PDB entry 3T3M | X-ray diffraction, 2.60 A resolution | chains H and L of the 4 polymer chains in the assembly

Chain H:
Name: Monoclonal antibody 10E5 heavy chain
Organism: Mus musculus
Notes: antibody fragment or engineered binder
Sequence (221 residues; numbered 1 to 221; the number before each row is that of its first residue):
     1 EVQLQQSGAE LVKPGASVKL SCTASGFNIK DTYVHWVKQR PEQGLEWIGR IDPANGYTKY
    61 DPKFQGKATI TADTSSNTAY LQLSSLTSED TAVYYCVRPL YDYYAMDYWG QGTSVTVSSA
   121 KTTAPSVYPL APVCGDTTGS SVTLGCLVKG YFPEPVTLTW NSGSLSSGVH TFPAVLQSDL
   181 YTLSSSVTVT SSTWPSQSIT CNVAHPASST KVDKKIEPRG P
Not modelled in the structure: 135-137, 220-221
Cystine bridges: Cys22-Cys96, Cys146-Cys201

Chain L:
Name: Monoclonal antibody 10E5 light chain
Organism: Mus musculus
Notes: antibody fragment or engineered binder
Sequence (214 residues; row label = number of the first residue in the row):
     1 DILMTQSPSS MSVSLGDTVS ITCHASQGIS SNIGWLQQKP GKSFMGLIYY GTNLVDGVPS
    61 RFSGSGSGAD YSLTISSLDS EDFADYYCVQ YAQLPYTFGG GTKLEIKRAD AAPTVSIFPP
   121 SSEQLTSGGA SVVCFLNNFY PKDINVKWKI DGSERQNGVL NSWTDQDSKD STYSMSSTLT
   181 LTKDEYERHN SYTCEATHKT STSPIVKSFN RNEC
Cystine bridges: Cys23-Cys88, Cys134-Cys194

How chain H and chain L interact:
Inter-chain disulfides: Cys134(H)-Cys214(L)
Pairs across the interface - 65 pairs, chain H then chain L:
  His35(H) - Tyr96(L)
  Gln39(H) - Gln38(L)  hydrogen bond
  Gln39(H) - Phe44(L)
  Gln39(H) - Tyr87(L)
  Leu45(H) - Phe44(L)  hydrophobic
  Leu45(H) - Tyr87(L)  hydrophobic
  Leu45(H) - Phe98(L)
  Trp47(H) - Pro95(L)  hydrophobic
  Trp47(H) - Tyr96(L)
  Trp47(H) - Phe98(L)
  Asp61(H) - Pro95(L)
  Tyr95(H) - Gln38(L)  hydrogen bond
  Tyr95(H) - Ser43(L)
  Tyr95(H) - Phe44(L)  hydrophobic
  Leu100(H) - Asp56(L)
  Tyr101(H) - Tyr49(L)
  Tyr101(H) - Asp56(L)  hydrogen bond
  Asp102(H) - Tyr91(L)
  Tyr104(H) - Tyr91(L)
  Tyr104(H) - Tyr96(L)  hydrogen bond (backbone-side chain)
  Ala105(H) - Tyr91(L)  hydrophobic
  Met106(H) - Leu36(L)
  Met106(H) - Tyr96(L)  hydrophobic
  Asp107(H) - Gly46(L)  hydrogen bond (backbone-backbone)
  Asp107(H) - Tyr49(L)
  Asp107(H) - Val55(L)
  Trp109(H) - Leu36(L)
  Trp109(H) - Phe44(L)  hydrophobic
  Gly110(H) - Ser43(L)  hydrogen bond (backbone-side chain)
  Gln111(H) - Ser43(L)
  Tyr128(H) - Ser121(L)
  Tyr128(H) - Gln124(L)
  Pro129(H) - Ser121(L)
  Pro129(H) - Glu123(L)
  Leu130(H) - Phe118(L)
  Leu130(H) - Pro119(L)
  Leu130(H) - Val133(L)  hydrophobic
  Ala131(H) - Phe118(L)
  Val133(H) - Pro119(L)
  Val133(H) - Phe209(L)  hydrophobic
  Val133(H) - Cys214(L)  hydrophobic
  Cys134(H) - Cys214(L)  disulfide
  Thr143(H) - Phe118(L)
  Lys149(H) - Thr180(L)
  His170(H) - Asn138(L)  hydrogen bond
  His170(H) - Ser174(L)  hydrogen bond
  Phe172(H) - Phe135(L)  hydrophobic
  Phe172(H) - Asn137(L)
  Phe172(H) - Ser162(L)
  Phe172(H) - Thr164(L)
  Phe172(H) - Ser174(L)
  Phe172(H) - Met175(L)
  Phe172(H) - Ser176(L)
  Pro173(H) - Ser162(L)  hydrogen bond (backbone-side chain)
  Pro173(H) - Trp163(L)
  Val175(H) - Asn161(L)
  Val175(H) - Ser162(L)
  Gln177(H) - Leu160(L)
  Ser184(H) - Phe135(L)
  Ser184(H) - Ser176(L)  hydrogen bond
  Ser185(H) - Phe135(L)
  Ser186(H) - Phe135(L)
  Ser186(H) - Asn137(L)  hydrogen bond
  Arg219(H) - Pro119(L)  hydrogen bond (side chain-backbone)
  Arg219(H) - Pro120(L)  hydrogen bond (side chain-backbone)
Interface residues without a listed pair, chain H (43 interface residues in all): Val37, Glu46, Arg50, Lys59, Lys63, Pro132, Leu144, Gly145, Leu147, Lys214
Interface residues without a listed pair, chain L (42 interface residues in all): Asp1, Met45, Tyr50, Leu94, Ser116, Ile117, Ser127, Ser131

Overview:
The interface between chain H and chain L involves 43 residues on one side and 42 on the other; the contacts
include 1 disulfide bond and 13 hydrogen bonds. Polar contacts include Gln39(H)-Gln38(L), Tyr95(H)-Gln38(L)
and Tyr101(H)-Asp56(L).
Here chain H is Monoclonal antibody 10E5 heavy chain and chain L is Monoclonal antibody 10E5 light chain, both
from Mus musculus. Entry 3T3M (A Novel High Affinity Integrin alphaIIbbeta3 Receptor Antagonist That
Unexpectedly Displaces Mg2+ from the beta3 MIDAS) was determined by X-ray diffraction together with 3T3P from
the same study.
